3IOB - chains A and B; structure by X-ray diffraction, 1.80 A resolution.

== Chain A (and B) ==
Protein: Pantothenate synthetase
From: Mycobacterium tuberculosis
Notes: EC 6.3.2.1; fragment: Pantoate-beta-alanine ligase; chain B of this document is another copy of the same molecule, construct and numbering; everything in this record applies to it too
UniProtKB: P0A5R0 (PANC_MYCTU); residue numbers follow UniProt; this construct covers 1-300
Chain sequence (301 residues; each row starts with the number of its first residue; numbering starts at 0):
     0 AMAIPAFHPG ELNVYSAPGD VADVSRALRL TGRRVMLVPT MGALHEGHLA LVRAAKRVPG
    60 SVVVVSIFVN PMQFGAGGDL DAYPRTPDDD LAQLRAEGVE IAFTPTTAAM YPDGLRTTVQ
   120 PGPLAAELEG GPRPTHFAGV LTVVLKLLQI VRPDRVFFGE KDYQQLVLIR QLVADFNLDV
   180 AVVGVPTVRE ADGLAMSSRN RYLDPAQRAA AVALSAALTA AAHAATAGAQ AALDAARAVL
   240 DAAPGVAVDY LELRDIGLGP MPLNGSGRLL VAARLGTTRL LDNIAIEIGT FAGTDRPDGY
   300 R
Not modelled in the structure: 0-2, 290-300 (chain B: 0-1, 73-84, 289-300)
Sequence notes: expression tag (0); engineered mutation Ala2 (Thr in P0A5R0), Gly77 (Glu in P0A5R0)
Residues lining bound ligands: 5'-thioadenosine (A4D): Pro38, Thr39, Met40, His44, Gly46, His47, Leu50, Phe157, Gly158, Lys160, Asp161, Gln164, Val184, Pro185, Thr186, Val187, Ala194, Met195
What the authors report for this chain:
  - binding site for glycerol: Gln72, Gln164
  - binding site for sulfate ion: His44, His47, Lys160, Ser197

== How chain A and chain B interact ==
Residue-residue contacts (51; chain A residue first):
  Arg115(A) - Gln119(B)
  Arg115(A) - Pro120(B)
  Arg115(A) - Gly121(B)
  Arg115(A) - Gln170(B)
  Arg115(A) - Asp174(B)  salt bridge
  Thr116(A) - Val118(B)
  Thr116(A) - Gln119(B)
  Thr116(A) - Gln170(B)
  Thr116(A) - Leu171(B)
  Thr116(A) - Asp174(B)  hydrogen bond
  Thr116(A) - Phe175(B)
  Thr117(A) - Val118(B)
  Thr117(A) - Gln119(B)  hydrogen bond (backbone-backbone)
  Thr117(A) - Phe175(B)
  Val118(A) - Thr116(B)
  Val118(A) - Thr117(B)
  Val118(A) - Phe175(B)  hydrophobic
  Gln119(A) - Arg115(B)
  Gln119(A) - Thr116(B)
  Gln119(A) - Thr117(B)  hydrogen bond (backbone-backbone)
  Gln119(A) - Gln119(B)
  Pro120(A) - Arg115(B)
  Gly121(A) - Arg115(B)
  Leu144(A) - Phe175(B)  hydrophobic
  Lys145(A) - Asp174(B)  hydrogen bond (side chain-backbone)
  Lys145(A) - Phe175(B)
  Lys145(A) - Asn176(B)  hydrogen bond
  Gln148(A) - Gln148(B)  hydrogen bond
  Gln148(A) - Phe175(B)
  Gln148(A) - Asn176(B)
  Gln148(A) - Leu177(B)
  Ile149(A) - Asn176(B)
  Arg151(A) - Gln148(B)
  Arg151(A) - Arg151(B)
  Gln170(A) - Arg115(B)
  Gln170(A) - Thr116(B)
  Leu171(A) - Thr116(B)
  Asp174(A) - Arg115(B)  salt bridge
  Asp174(A) - Thr116(B)  hydrogen bond
  Asp174(A) - Lys145(B)  hydrogen bond (backbone-side chain)
  Phe175(A) - Thr116(B)
  Phe175(A) - Thr117(B)
  Phe175(A) - Val118(B)  hydrophobic
  Phe175(A) - Leu144(B)  hydrophobic
  Phe175(A) - Gln148(B)
  Asn176(A) - Lys145(B)  hydrogen bond
  Asn176(A) - Gln148(B)
  Asn176(A) - Ile149(B)
  Leu177(A) - Gln148(B)
  Asp178(A) - Arg25(B)  salt bridge
  Asp178(A) - Arg151(B)  salt bridge
Also at the interface, not in a pair above, chain A (23 interface residues in all): Asp112, Leu140, Thr141, Ala173
Also at the interface, not in a pair above, chain B (23 interface residues in all): Asp112, Leu140, Thr141, Ala173

== Overview ==
The chain A/chain B interface involves 23 residues from each chain; the contacts include 9 hydrogen bonds and
4 salt bridges. Polar contacts include Arg115(A)-Asp174(B), Asp178(A)-Arg25(B) and Asp178(A)-Arg151(B). The
paper reports a binding site for sulfate ion at His44(A), His47(A) and Lys160(A) among others; a binding site
for glycerol at Gln72(A) and Gln164(A).
Both chains are Pantothenate synthetase (Mycobacterium tuberculosis). Entry 3IOB (Crystal Structure of
Mycobacterium Tuberculosis Pantothenate Synthetase at 1.80 Ang resolution in complex with
5'-deoxy-5'-thioadenosine) was determined by X-ray diffraction, deposited together with 3IOC, 3IOD and 3IOE.
